PDB entry 3OQO | X-ray diffraction, 2.97 A resolution | chains C and D of the 6 polymer chains in the assembly

[Chain C]
Name: Catabolite control protein A
Organism: Bacillus subtilis
Reference sequence: P25144 (CCPA_BACSU); residues 2-334 here correspond to UniProt positions 1-333 (UniProt number = residue number - 1)
Chain sequence (339 residues; each row starts with the number of its first residue):
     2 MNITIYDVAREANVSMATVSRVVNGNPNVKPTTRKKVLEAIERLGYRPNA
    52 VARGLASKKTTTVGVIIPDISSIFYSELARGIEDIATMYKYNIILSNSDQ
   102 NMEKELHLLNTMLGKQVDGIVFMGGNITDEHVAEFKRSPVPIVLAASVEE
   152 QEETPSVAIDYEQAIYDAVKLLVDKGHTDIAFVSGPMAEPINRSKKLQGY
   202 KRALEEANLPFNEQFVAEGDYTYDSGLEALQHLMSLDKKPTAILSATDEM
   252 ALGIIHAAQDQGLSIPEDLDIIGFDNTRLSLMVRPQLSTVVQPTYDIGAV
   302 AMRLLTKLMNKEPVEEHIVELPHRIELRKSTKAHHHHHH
Not modelled in the structure: 334-340
Sequence notes: expression tag (335-340)
From the paper describing this entry:
  - binding site for the 16-nt DNA strand: A18, R22, A53, L56, A57

[Chain D]
Name: Phosphocarrier protein HPr
Organism: Bacillus subtilis
Notes: EC 2.7.11.-
Reference sequence: P08877 (PTHP_BACSU); residues 2-88 here = UniProt positions 2-88
Chain sequence (87 residues; numbered 2 to 88; the number before each row is that of its first residue):
     2 AQKTFKVTADSGIHARPATVLVQTASKYDADVNLEYNGKTVNLKSIMGVM
    52 SLGIAKGAEITISASGADENDALNALEETMKSEGLGE
Modified positions: S46 (phosphoserine; SEP)
Swiss-Prot annotation at these positions:
  - active site: H15 (Pros-phosphohistidine intermediate)
  - modified residue: S12 (Phosphoserine), H15 (Tele-phosphohistidine), S46 (Phosphoserine)
From the paper describing this entry:
  - post-translational modification sites: S46

[Interface between chain C and chain D]
Contacting residue pairs (23):
  E78(C) - R17(D)  salt bridge
  R81(C) - R17(D)
  I86(C) - T20(D)
  M89(C) - T20(D)
  M89(C) - Q24(D)
  M89(C) - I47(D)  hydrophobic
  Y296(C) - A16(D)  hydrophobic
  Y296(C) - R17(D)
  Y296(C) - T20(D)  hydrogen bond
  D297(C) - H15(D)  salt bridge
  D297(C) - A16(D)
  D297(C) - M51(D)
  V301(C) - M48(D)  hydrophobic
  R304(C) - S46(D)
  R304(C) - M48(D)
  L305(C) - M48(D)  hydrophobic
  K308(C) - S46(D)
  K308(C) - M48(D)
  V320(C) - M48(D)  hydrophobic
  L322(C) - M51(D)
  P323(C) - S52(D)
  P323(C) - G54(D)
  R325(C) - A56(D)
Also at the interface, not in a pair above, chain C (16 interface residues in all): D85, A300
Also at the interface, not in a pair above, chain D (15 interface residues in all): D11, S12, L53

[In short]
Chain C and chain D form an interface of 16 and 15 residues respectively; the contacts include 1 hydrogen bond
and 2 salt bridges. Polar pairs include E78(C)-R17(D), D297(C)-H15(D) and Y296(C)-T20(D). From the paper: a
binding site for the 16-nt DNA strand at A18(C), R22(C) and A53(C) among others; a modification site at
S46(D).
Here chain C is Catabolite control protein A and chain D is Phosphocarrier protein HPr, both from Bacillus
subtilis. Entry 3OQO (Ccpa-hpr-ser46p-syn cre) was determined by X-ray diffraction (same publication as 3OQM
and 3OQN).
